PDB entry 3RK2 | X-ray diffraction, 2.20 A resolution | chains A and D of the 4 polymer chains in the assembly

== Chain A ==
Protein: Vesicle-associated membrane protein 2
Source organism: Homo sapiens
Reference sequence: P63027 (VAMP2_HUMAN); residue numbers follow UniProt; this construct covers 28-60
Chain sequence (37 residues; row label = number of the first residue in the row):
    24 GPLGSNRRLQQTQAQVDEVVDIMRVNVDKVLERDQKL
Not modelled in the structure: 24-30
Differences from the reference sequence: expression tag (24-27)
Curated features (UniProtKB/Swiss-Prot):
  - site: Gln58, Lys59 (Microbial infection: Cleavage)
  - natural variant: Val43 (deletion: In NEDHAHM), Ile45 (deletion: In NEDHAHM)
  - mutagenesis: Ser28 (S28A: Significant loss of phosphorylation; when associated with A-61, A-75 and A-80), Glu41 (E41A: 70% reduction in cleavage by C.botulinum neurotoxin type F (BoNT/F, botF)), Val50 (V50D: 65% reduction in cleavage by BoNT/F), Val53 to Leu54 (98% reduction in cleavage by BoNT/F), Val53 (V53A: Wild-type cleavage by BoNT/F; V53D: 90% reduction in cleavage by BoNT/F)

== Chain D ==
Protein: Synaptosomal-associated protein 25
Source organism: Homo sapiens
Reference sequence: P60880 (SNP25_HUMAN); numbering as in UniProt (aligned over 141-203)
Chain sequence (65 residues; each row starts with the number of its first residue):
   139 GSARENEMDENLEQVSGIIGNLRHMALDMGNEIDTQNRQIDRIMEKADSN
   189 KTRIDEANQRATKML
Differences from the reference sequence: expression tag (139-140)

== How chain A and chain D interact ==
Residue-residue contacts (29; chain A residue first):
  Arg31(A) - Glu151(D)
  Leu32(A) - Leu150(D)  hydrophobic
  Thr35(A) - Ser154(D)  hydrogen bond
  Gln38(A) - Ser154(D)
  Gln38(A) - Ile157(D)
  Gln38(A) - Arg161(D)
  Val39(A) - Ile157(D)  hydrophobic
  Glu41(A) - Arg161(D)  salt bridge
  Val42(A) - Ile157(D)  hydrophobic
  Val42(A) - Leu160(D)
  Val42(A) - Arg161(D)
  Val42(A) - Ala164(D)  hydrophobic
  Ile45(A) - Ala164(D)  hydrophobic
  Ile45(A) - Leu165(D)  hydrophobic
  Met46(A) - Ala164(D)  hydrophobic
  Met46(A) - Met167(D)  hydrophobic
  Asn49(A) - Ala164(D)  hydrogen bond (side chain-backbone)
  Asn49(A) - Met167(D)
  Asn49(A) - Gly168(D)  hydrogen bond (side chain-backbone)
  Lys52(A) - Ile171(D)
  Lys52(A) - Asp172(D)  salt bridge
  Lys52(A) - Asn175(D)
  Val53(A) - Ile171(D)  hydrophobic
  Arg56(A) - Gln174(D)  hydrogen bond
  Arg56(A) - Asn175(D)
  Arg56(A) - Ile178(D)
  Lys59(A) - Ile178(D)
  Lys59(A) - Asp179(D)  salt bridge
  Lys59(A) - Met182(D)
Other interface residues (no listed pair), chain A (15 interface residues in all): Leu60
Other interface residues (no listed pair), chain D (19 interface residues in all): Val153, Gly158

== In short ==
Chain A and chain D form an interface of 15 and 19 residues respectively, with 4 hydrogen bonds and 3 salt
bridges. Among the polar pairs are Glu41(A)-Arg161(D), Lys52(A)-Asp172(D) and Lys59(A)-Asp179(D). From
UniProt: 5 mutagenesis sites on chain A.
Here chain A is Vesicle-associated membrane protein 2 and chain D is Synaptosomal-associated protein 25, both
from Homo sapiens. Entry 3RK2 (Truncated SNARE complex) was determined by X-ray diffraction together with 3RK3
and 3RL0 from the same study.
